Entry 6K5R (solution NMR); this record covers chains A and B.

== Chain A ==
Protein: Small ubiquitin-related modifier 3
From: Homo sapiens
UniProt: P55854 (SUMO3_HUMAN); residues 16-92 here correspond to UniProt positions 15-91 (UniProt number = residue number - 1)
Amino-acid sequence (77 residues; numbered 16 to 92; the number before each row is that of its first residue):
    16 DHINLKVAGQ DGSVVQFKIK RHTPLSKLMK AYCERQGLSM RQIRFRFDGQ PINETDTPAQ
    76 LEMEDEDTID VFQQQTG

== Chain B ==
Protein: Asp-thr-ala-gly-cys-ile-val-ile-sep-asp-sep-glu
UniProt: P19893 (VIE2_HCMVA); numbering as in UniProt (aligned over 195-206)
Amino-acid sequence (12 residues; numbered 195 to 206; the number before each row is that of its first residue):
   195 DTAGCIVISD SE
Modified positions: Ser203 (phosphoserine; SEP); Ser205 (phosphoserine; SEP)
Swiss-Prot annotation at these positions:
  - motif: Cys199 to Ile202 (SUMO-interacting motif 1/SIM1)
  - modified residue (Phosphoserine): Ser203, Ser205
What the authors report for this chain:
  - post-translational modification sites: Ser203, Ser205
  - mutagenesis - S203A/S205A: decreased signaling

== Chain A / chain B interface ==
Pairs across the interface (26; chain A residue first):
  His17(A) with Ser203(B)
  Val29(A) with Thr196(B); Ala197(B); Gly198(B)
  Val30(A) with Gly198(B); Ile200(B)
  Gln31(A) with Gly198(B); Cys199(B); Ile200(B)
  Phe32(A) with Ile200(B); Ile202(B)
  Lys33(A) with Ile200(B); Val201(B); Ile202(B)
  Ile34(A) with Ile202(B)
  Lys35(A) with Ser203(B)
  His37(A) with Asp204(B)
  Thr38(A) with Ile202(B); Asp204(B)
  Pro39(A) with Asp204(B)
  Lys42(A) with Ile202(B); Ser203(B); Asp204(B)
  Leu43(A) with Ile202(B)
  Arg50(A) with Cys199(B); Ile200(B)
Interface residues without a listed pair, chain A (17 interface residues in all): Ser28, Ala46, Tyr47
The authors on this interface:
  - interface residues, chain A: His17(A), Lys33(A), Lys35(A)
  - interface residues, chain B: Cys199(B), Ile200(B), Ile202(B), Ser203(B)

== In short ==
17 residues of chain A face 9 of chain B across their interface. The paper reports that S203A/S205A of chain B
reduce signaling; interface residues His17(A), Lys33(A) and Cys199(B) among others.
Here chain A is Small ubiquitin-related modifier 3 (Homo sapiens) and chain B is
Asp-thr-ala-gly-cys-ile-val-ile-sep-asp-sep-glu. Entry 6K5R (Complex of SUMO2 with Phosphorylated viral SIM
IE2) was determined by solution NMR together with 6K5T from the same study.
